7Q5X - chains A and B; structure by X-ray diffraction, 1.21 A resolution.

# Chain A
Protein: Egl nine homolog 1
From: Homo sapiens
Notes: EC 1.14.11.29
UniProtKB: Q9GZT9 (EGLN1_HUMAN); residue numbers follow UniProt; this construct covers 181-407
Chain sequence (233 residues; each row starts with the number of its first residue):
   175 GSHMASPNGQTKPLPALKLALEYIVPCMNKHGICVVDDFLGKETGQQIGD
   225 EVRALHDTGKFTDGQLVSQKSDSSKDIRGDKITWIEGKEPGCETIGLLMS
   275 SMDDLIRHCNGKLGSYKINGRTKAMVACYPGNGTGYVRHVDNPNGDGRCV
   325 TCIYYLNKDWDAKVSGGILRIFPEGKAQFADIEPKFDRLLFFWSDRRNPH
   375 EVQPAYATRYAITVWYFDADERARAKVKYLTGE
Unresolved in the structure: 175-186
Disulfides: C201-C208
Sequence notes: expression tag (175-180)
Metal / ion sites: Mn2+: H313, D315, H374 (together with 2-oxoglutaric acid)
Residues lining bound ligands: 2-oxoglutaric acid (AKG): R252, M299, Y303, Y310, H313, D315, I327, Y329, L343, H374, V376, R383, A385, W389
UniProt features mapped onto this chain:
  - region: V241 to I251 (Beta(2)beta(3) 'finger-like' loop)
  - binding site (Fe cation): H313, D315, H374
  - binding site (2-oxoglutarate): R383
  - modified residue (S-nitrosocysteine): C201, C208, C302, C323, C326
  - natural variant: P317 (P317R: In ECYT3), R371 (R371H: In ECYT3)
  - mutagenesis: C201 (C201A: Little change in enzyme activity), C208 (C208A: Little change in enzyme activity), R252 (R252A: Reduced C-terminal ODD domain (CODD) hydroxylation of HIF1A), D254 (D254A/K: Reduced C-terminal ODD domain (CODD) hxdroxylation of HIF1A), C266 (C266A: Little change in enzyme activity), C283 (C283A: Little change in enzyme activity), C302 (C302A: Slight increase in enzyme activity), Y303 (Y303F: No effect), C323 (C323A: Little change in enzyme activity), C326 (C326A: Slight increase in enzyme activity), R383 (R383A: Reduces enzyme activity by 95%)
From the paper describing this entry:
  - Mn2+ coordination: H313, D315, H374
  - binding site for 2-oxoglutaric acid: R383
  - conformationally variable residues (loop rearrangement, side-chain flip): Q243 to D246
  - contacts within the chain: Q243-D246 (hydrogen bond)

# Chain B
Protein: Endothelial PAS domain-containing protein 1
UniProtKB: Q99814 (EPAS1_HUMAN); residues 523-542 here = UniProt positions 523-542
Chain sequence (20 residues; numbered 523 to 542; the number before each row is that of its first residue):
   523 ELDLETLAPYIPMDGEDFQL
Unresolved in the structure: 523
From the paper describing this entry:
  - conformationally variable residues (side-chain flip): E538

# Interface between chain A and chain B
Pairs across the interface (64):
  Q239(A) - P531(B)
  Q239(A) - Y532(B)  hydrogen bond (backbone-backbone)
  L240(A) - T528(B)
  L240(A) - L529(B)
  L240(A) - A530(B)
  L240(A) - Y532(B)
  V241(A) - E527(B)
  V241(A) - A530(B)  hydrogen bond (backbone-backbone)
  V241(A) - P531(B)
  V241(A) - Y532(B)
  S242(A) - E527(B)  hydrogen bond (backbone-backbone)
  S242(A) - T528(B)  hydrogen bond (side chain-backbone)
  K244(A) - D525(B)
  K244(A) - T528(B)
  I251(A) - T528(B)
  I251(A) - L529(B)  hydrophobic
  R252(A) - P531(B)
  R252(A) - Y532(B)
  W258(A) - Y532(B)
  D277(A) - F540(B)
  D277(A) - L542(B)
  I280(A) - L542(B)  hydrophobic
  R281(A) - L542(B)  hydrogen bond (side chain-backbone)
  I292(A) - L542(B)  hydrophobic
  N293(A) - Q541(B)  hydrogen bond
  N293(A) - L542(B)  hydrogen bond (backbone-backbone)
  G294(A) - F540(B)
  G294(A) - L542(B)
  R295(A) - D539(B)
  R295(A) - F540(B)  hydrogen bond (backbone-backbone)
  T296(A) - I533(B)
  K297(A) - E538(B)  salt bridge
  Y310(A) - L529(B)  hydrogen bond (side chain-backbone)
  Y310(A) - A530(B)
  Y310(A) - P531(B)
  R312(A) - L529(B)
  H313(A) - L529(B)
  H313(A) - P531(B)
  V314(A) - A530(B)
  D315(A) - A530(B)
  D315(A) - P531(B)
  P317(A) - L526(B)  hydrophobic
  P317(A) - A530(B)
  N318(A) - D525(B)
  N318(A) - E527(B)  hydrogen bond
  D320(A) - I533(B)
  R322(A) - P531(B)  hydrogen bond (side chain-backbone)
  R322(A) - I533(B)
  R370(A) - L526(B)
  W389(A) - P531(B)  hydrophobic
  W389(A) - I533(B)  hydrophobic
  Y390(A) - L542(B)  hydrophobic
  F391(A) - I533(B)  hydrophobic
  F391(A) - D539(B)
  R396(A) - I533(B)
  R396(A) - P534(B)  hydrogen bond (side chain-backbone)
  R396(A) - M535(B)  hydrogen bond
  R396(A) - D539(B)  salt bridge
  A399(A) - M535(B)
  K400(A) - M535(B)  hydrogen bond (side chain-backbone)
  K400(A) - D536(B)  salt bridge
  K400(A) - D539(B)  salt bridge
  Y403(A) - M535(B)  hydrophobic
  Y403(A) - D536(B)
Also at the interface, not in a pair above, chain A (36 interface residues in all): V311, L404
Also at the interface, not in a pair above, chain B (18 interface residues in all): G537

# In short
36 residues of chain A face 18 of chain B across their interface, with 14 hydrogen bonds and 4 salt bridges.
Among the polar pairs are K297(A)-E538(B), R396(A)-D539(B) and K400(A)-D536(B). Chain A binds 2-oxoglutaric
acid. The paper reports a binding site for 2-oxoglutaric acid at R383(A); Mn2+ coordination by H313(A),
D315(A) and H374(A).
Here chain A is Egl nine homolog 1 (Homo sapiens) and chain B is Endothelial PAS domain-containing protein 1.
Entry 7Q5X (Hif prolyl hydroxylase 2 (PHD2/EGLN1) in complex with 2-oxoglutarate (2OG) and hif-2 alpha codd
(523-542)) was determined by X-ray diffraction (same publication as 7Q5V).
